PDB entry 4KPQ | X-ray diffraction, 2.50 A resolution | chains A and B of the 6 polymer chains in the assembly

Chain A:
Protein: Hemagglutinin
Source organism: Influenza A virus
Notes: fragment: HA1 chain
Reference sequence: P13103 (HEMA_I77AF); residues 6-330 here correspond to UniProt positions 19-343 (UniProt number = residue number + 13)
Amino-acid sequence (327 residues; row label = number of the first residue in the row):
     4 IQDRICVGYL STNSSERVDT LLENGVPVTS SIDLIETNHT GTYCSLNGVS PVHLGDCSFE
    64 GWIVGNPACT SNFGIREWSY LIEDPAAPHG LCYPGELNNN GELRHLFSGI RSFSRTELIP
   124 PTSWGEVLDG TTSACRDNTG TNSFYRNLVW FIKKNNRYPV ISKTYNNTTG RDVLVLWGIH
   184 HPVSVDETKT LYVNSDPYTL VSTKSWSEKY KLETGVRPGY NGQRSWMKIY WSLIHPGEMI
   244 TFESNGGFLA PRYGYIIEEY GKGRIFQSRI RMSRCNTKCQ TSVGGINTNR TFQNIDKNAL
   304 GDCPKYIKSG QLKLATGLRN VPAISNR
Not modelled in the structure: 328-330
Disulfides: Cys47-Cys278, Cys60-Cys72, Cys95-Cys138, Cys282-Cys306
Differences from the reference sequence: expression tag (4-5)
UniProt features mapped onto this chain:
  - site: Arg330 (Cleavage)
  - glycosylation (N-linked (GlcNAc...) asparagine): Asn16, Asn41, Asn169, Asn170, Asn292
What the authors report for this chain:
  - post-translational modification sites: Asn169
  - mutagenesis - V186N: decreased binding to avian receptor analog
  - mutagenesis - V186N: increased binding to human receptor analog

Chain B:
Protein: Hemagglutinin
Source organism: Influenza A virus
Notes: fragment: HA2 chain
Reference sequence: P13103 (HEMA_I77AF); residues 1-175 here correspond to UniProt positions 344-518 (UniProt number = residue number + 343)
Amino-acid sequence (175 residues; numbered 1 to 175; the number before each row is that of its first residue):
     1 GLFGAIAGFI EGGWPGLING WYGFQHQNEQ GTGIAADKES TQKAIDQITT KINNIIDKMN
    61 GNYDSIRGEF NQVEKRINML ADRIDDAVTD IWSYNAKLLV LLENDKTLDM HDANVKNLHE
   121 QVRRELKDNA IDEGNGCFEL LHKCNDSCME TIRNGTYDHT EYAEESKLKR QEIDG
Not modelled in the structure: 1, 167-175
Disulfides: Cys144-Cys148
UniProt features mapped onto this chain:
  - glycosylation (N-linked (GlcNAc...) asparagine): Asn145, Asn154

Interface between chain A and chain B:
Contacting residue pairs (135):
  Gln5(A) - Leu140(B)
  Gln5(A) - His142(B)
  Asp6(A) - Gln27(B)
  Asp6(A) - Asn28(B)
  Asp6(A) - Glu29(B)
  Asp6(A) - Glu139(B)
  Asp6(A) - Leu140(B)  hydrogen bond (backbone-backbone)
  Asp6(A) - Lys143(B)  salt bridge
  Asp6(A) - Cys144(B)  hydrogen bond (side chain-backbone)
  Arg7(A) - His26(B)
  Arg7(A) - Gln27(B)  hydrogen bond (backbone-backbone)
  Arg7(A) - Glu133(B)  salt bridge
  Arg7(A) - Cys137(B)
  Arg7(A) - Phe138(B)
  Arg7(A) - Leu140(B)
  Arg7(A) - Met149(B)
  Ile8(A) - Gln25(B)
  Ile8(A) - Cys137(B)
  Ile8(A) - Phe138(B)  hydrogen bond (backbone-backbone)
  Ile8(A) - Leu140(B)
  Ile8(A) - Ile152(B)  hydrophobic
  Cys9(A) - Trp14(B)
  Cys9(A) - Gly23(B)
  Cys9(A) - Phe24(B)
  Cys9(A) - Gln25(B)  hydrogen bond (backbone-backbone)
  Cys9(A) - Gly136(B)
  Cys9(A) - Cys137(B)  disulfide
  Val10(A) - Ile10(B)
  Val10(A) - Trp14(B)
  Val10(A) - Gly23(B)
  Val10(A) - Leu118(B)  hydrophobic
  Val10(A) - Val122(B)  hydrophobic
  Val10(A) - Gly136(B)  hydrogen bond (backbone-backbone)
  Gly11(A) - Trp14(B)
  Gly11(A) - Tyr22(B)
  Gly11(A) - Gly23(B)  hydrogen bond (backbone-backbone)
  Tyr12(A) - Ile6(B)  hydrophobic
  Tyr12(A) - Ala7(B)  hydrogen bond (side chain-backbone)
  Tyr12(A) - Ile10(B)  hydrogen bond (side chain-backbone)
  Tyr12(A) - Glu11(B)
  Tyr12(A) - Gly12(B)  hydrogen bond (side chain-backbone)
  Tyr12(A) - Gly13(B)
  Tyr12(A) - Trp14(B)  hydrogen bond (backbone-backbone)
  Tyr12(A) - Leu17(B)
  Tyr12(A) - Trp21(B)
  Leu13(A) - Trp14(B)
  Leu13(A) - Leu17(B)
  Leu13(A) - Gly20(B)
  Leu13(A) - Trp21(B)  hydrogen bond (backbone-backbone)
  Ser14(A) - Gly13(B)
  Ser14(A) - Trp14(B)  hydrogen bond (backbone-backbone)
  Ser14(A) - Pro15(B)
  Val21(A) - Asn104(B)
  Asp22(A) - Leu101(B)
  Asp22(A) - Asn104(B)  hydrogen bond (backbone-side chain)
  Thr23(A) - Leu101(B)
  Thr23(A) - Asn104(B)
  Thr23(A) - Asp105(B)
  Leu24(A) - Leu101(B)  hydrogen bond (backbone-backbone)
  Leu24(A) - Leu102(B)  hydrophobic
  Leu25(A) - Asp105(B)
  Val29(A) - Leu108(B)  hydrophobic
  Val31(A) - Leu108(B)  hydrophobic
  Ile35(A) - Ile52(B)  hydrophobic
  Leu37(A) - Val100(B)  hydrophobic
  Asn103(A) - Asn71(B)  hydrogen bond
  Gly104(A) - Glu69(B)
  Gly104(A) - Asn71(B)
  Gly104(A) - Glu74(B)
  Arg107(A) - Glu69(B)
  His108(A) - Gly68(B)
  His108(A) - Glu69(B)  hydrogen bond (side chain-backbone)
  Arg267(A) - Ser65(B)
  Arg267(A) - Arg67(B)
  Arg267(A) - Glu69(B)
  Ile268(A) - Glu69(B)  hydrogen bond (backbone-side chain)
  Asn292(A) - Ile56(B)
  Thr294(A) - Ile56(B)
  Thr294(A) - Met59(B)
  Phe295(A) - Met59(B)  hydrophobic
  Phe295(A) - Ala96(B)  hydrophobic
  Lys300(A) - Ser65(B)  hydrogen bond (backbone-side chain)
  Asn301(A) - Ser65(B)
  Asn301(A) - Arg67(B)  hydrogen bond
  Ala302(A) - Asp64(B)
  Ala302(A) - Ser65(B)  hydrogen bond (backbone-side chain)
  Leu303(A) - Asp64(B)
  Gly304(A) - Asp64(B)  hydrogen bond (backbone-side chain)
  Cys306(A) - Tyr63(B)
  Cys306(A) - Asp64(B)
  Lys308(A) - Met59(B)
  Lys308(A) - Tyr63(B)
  Lys308(A) - Thr89(B)  hydrogen bond
  Lys308(A) - Trp92(B)
  Tyr309(A) - Thr89(B)
  Ile310(A) - Trp92(B)
  Ile310(A) - Ser93(B)
  Ile310(A) - Ala96(B)  hydrophobic
  Lys311(A) - Asp86(B)  salt bridge
  Lys311(A) - Asp90(B)  salt bridge
  Lys311(A) - Ser93(B)  hydrogen bond (backbone-side chain)
  Lys311(A) - Lys97(B)  hydrogen bond (backbone-side chain)
  Ser312(A) - Lys97(B)
  Leu315(A) - Ala96(B)
  Lys316(A) - Val100(B)
  Lys316(A) - Asn104(B)  hydrogen bond (backbone-side chain)
  Leu317(A) - Ile52(B)  hydrophobic
  Leu317(A) - Ile55(B)  hydrophobic
  Leu317(A) - Val100(B)  hydrophobic
  Leu317(A) - Asn104(B)
  Ala318(A) - Asn104(B)  hydrogen bond (backbone-side chain)
  Ala318(A) - Thr107(B)
  Ala318(A) - Leu108(B)  hydrophobic
  Thr319(A) - Trp21(B)
  Thr319(A) - Ile48(B)
  Thr319(A) - Thr107(B)
  Thr319(A) - His111(B)  hydrogen bond (backbone-side chain)
  Gly320(A) - Trp21(B)
  Gly320(A) - Thr107(B)
  Gly320(A) - His111(B)  hydrogen bond (backbone-side chain)
  Leu321(A) - Ile6(B)  hydrophobic
  Leu321(A) - Trp21(B)
  Leu321(A) - His111(B)
  Arg322(A) - Leu108(B)
  Val324(A) - Ile6(B)  hydrophobic
  Val324(A) - Glu11(B)
  Val324(A) - Gly12(B)
  Val324(A) - Gly13(B)  hydrogen bond (backbone-backbone)
  Pro325(A) - Gly12(B)
  Pro325(A) - Gly13(B)  hydrogen bond (backbone-backbone)
  Ala326(A) - Gly13(B)
  Ala326(A) - Pro15(B)
  Ile327(A) - Gly12(B)
  Ile327(A) - Gly13(B)
  Ile327(A) - Trp14(B)
Interface residues without a listed pair, chain A (56 interface residues in all): Ile4, Thr32, Glu105, Ser111, Pro307
Interface residues without a listed pair, chain B (68 interface residues in all): Phe70, Val88, Leu98, Glu103, Val115, His119, Leu141, Arg153
Inter-chain disulfides: Cys9(A)-Cys137(B)

In short:
The interface between chain A and chain B involves 56 residues on one side and 68 on the other; the contacts
include 1 disulfide bond, 31 hydrogen bonds and 4 salt bridges. Polar pairs include Asp6(A)-Lys143(B),
Arg7(A)-Glu133(B) and Lys311(A)-Asp86(B). The paper reports that V186N of chain A reduces binding to avian
receptor analog; a modification site at Asn169(A).
Chain A is Hemagglutinin and chain B is Hemagglutinin, both from Influenza A virus; the structure, Structure
and receptor binding specificity of the hemagglutinin H13 from avian influenza A virus H13N6, was determined
by X-ray diffraction together with 4KPS from the same study.
